PDB entry 1HCY | X-ray diffraction, 3.20 A resolution | chains A and F of the 6 polymer chains in the assembly

[Chain A (and F)]
Protein: Arthropodan hemocyanin
Organism: Panulirus interruptus
Notes: chain F of this document is another copy of the same molecule, construct and numbering; everything in this record applies to it too
UniProtKB: P04254 (HCYA_PANIN); residues 1-657 here = UniProt positions 1-657
Amino-acid sequence (657 residues; numbered 1 to 657; the number before each row is that of its first residue):
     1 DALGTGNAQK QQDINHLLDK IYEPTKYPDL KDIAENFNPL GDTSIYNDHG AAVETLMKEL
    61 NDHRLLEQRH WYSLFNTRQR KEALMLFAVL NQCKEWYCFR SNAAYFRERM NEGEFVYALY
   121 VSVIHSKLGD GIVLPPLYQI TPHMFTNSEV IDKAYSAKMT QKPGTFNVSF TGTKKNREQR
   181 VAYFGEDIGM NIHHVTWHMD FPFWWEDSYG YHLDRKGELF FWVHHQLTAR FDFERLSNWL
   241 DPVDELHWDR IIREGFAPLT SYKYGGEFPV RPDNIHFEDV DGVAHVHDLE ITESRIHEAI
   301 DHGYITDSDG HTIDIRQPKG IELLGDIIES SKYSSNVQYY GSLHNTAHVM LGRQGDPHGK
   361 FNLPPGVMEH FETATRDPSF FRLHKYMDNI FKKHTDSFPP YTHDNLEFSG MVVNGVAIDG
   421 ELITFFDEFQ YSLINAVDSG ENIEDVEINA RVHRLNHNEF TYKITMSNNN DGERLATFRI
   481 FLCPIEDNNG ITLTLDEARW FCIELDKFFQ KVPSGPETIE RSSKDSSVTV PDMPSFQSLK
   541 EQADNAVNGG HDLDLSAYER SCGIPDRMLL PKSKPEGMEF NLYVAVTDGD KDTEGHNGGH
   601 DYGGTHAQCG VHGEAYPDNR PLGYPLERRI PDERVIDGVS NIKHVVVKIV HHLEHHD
Disordered / not traced: 597-605, 654-657
Differences from the reference sequence: conflict Asp32 (Glu in P04254), Pro163 (Gln in P04254), Asn458 (Lys in P04254), Ser514 (Lys in P04254)
Cystine bridges: Cys93-Cys98, Cys483-Cys502, Cys562-Cys609
Covalently attached groups: N-acetylglucosamine (NAG) linked to Asn167
Metal / ion sites: Cu ion site 1: His194, His198, His224; Cu ion site 2: His344, His348, His384

[Chain A / chain F interface]
Pairs across the interface (5; chain A residue first):
  Lys175(A) - Asn489(F)
  Lys175(A) - Ile491(F)
  Asn489(A) - Lys175(F)
  Ile491(A) - Lys175(F)
  Glu576(A) - Glu576(F)
Other interface residues (no listed pair), chain A (5 interface residues in all): Asn176
Other interface residues (no listed pair), chain F (5 interface residues in all): Asn176

[Overview]
Chain A and chain F each contribute 5 residues to their interface. Covalently linked N-acetylglucosamine: at
Asn167(A). The Cu ion site 1 is built by His194(A), His198(A) and His224(A). The Cu ion site 2 is built by
His344(A), His348(A) and His384(A).
Chain A and chain F are both Arthropodan hemocyanin (Panulirus interruptus); the structure, Crystal structure
of hexameric haemocyanin from panulirus interruptus refined at 3.2 angstroms resolution, was determined by
X-ray diffraction, deposited together with 1HC1.
